PDB entry 1JV7 | X-ray diffraction, 2.25 A resolution | chain A

== Chain A ==
Molecule: Bacteriorhodopsin
Organism: Halobacterium salinarum
UniProt: P02945 (BACR_HALN1); residues 1-249 here correspond to UniProt positions 14-262 (UniProt number = residue number + 13)
Sequence (249 residues; each row starts with the number of its first residue):
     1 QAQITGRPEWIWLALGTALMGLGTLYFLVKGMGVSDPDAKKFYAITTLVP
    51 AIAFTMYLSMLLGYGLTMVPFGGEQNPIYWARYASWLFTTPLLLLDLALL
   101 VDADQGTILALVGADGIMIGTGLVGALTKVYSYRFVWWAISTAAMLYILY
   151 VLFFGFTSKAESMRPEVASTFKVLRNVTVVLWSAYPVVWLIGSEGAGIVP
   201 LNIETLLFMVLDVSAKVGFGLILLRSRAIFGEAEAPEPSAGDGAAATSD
Disordered / not traced: 1-8, 64-77, 233-249
Differences from the reference sequence: engineered mutation Ser-85 (Asp98 in P02945)
Curated features (UniProtKB/Swiss-Prot):
  - modified residue: Gln-1 (Pyrrolidone carboxylic acid), Lys-216 (N6-(retinylidene)lysine)
Glycans and other covalent adducts: retinal (RET) linked to Lys-216
Ligand contacts:
  - lipid fragment (LI1; 1-[2,6,10.14-tetramethyl-hexadecan-16-yl]-2-[2,10,14-trimethylhexadecan-16-yl]glycerol), molecule 1: Ile-52, Phe-54, Thr-55, Met-56, Leu-58, Ser-59, Ile-78, Trp-80, Ala-81, Ala-84, Phe-88
  - lipid fragment (LI1), molecule 2: Ile-117, Thr-121, Val-124, Trp-137, Ala-143, Ala-144, Tyr-147
  - lipid fragment (LI1), molecule 3: Tyr-131, Arg-134, Phe-135, Trp-138, Ala-139, Thr-142, Leu-190, Gly-195, Ala-196
  - lipid fragment (LI1), molecule 4: Tyr-131, Ser-132, Phe-135, Val-136
  - lipid fragment (LI1), molecule 5: Ala-143, Leu-146, Tyr-147, Tyr-150
  - lipid fragment (LI1), molecule 6: Lys-172, Val-173, Asn-176, Val-177, Val-180, Leu-181, Leu-211
  - lipid fragment (LI1), molecule 7: Ala-184, Val-187, Val-188, Ile-191, Ile-198, Val-199, Pro-200, Ile-203, Leu-207, Leu-211
  - retinal (RET): Tyr-83, Trp-86, Thr-89, Thr-90, Leu-93, Met-118, Ile-119, Gly-122, Trp-138, Ser-141, Thr-142, Met-145, Trp-182, Tyr-185, Pro-186, Trp-189, Asp-212, Ala-215

== Overview ==
Chain A binds 7 copies of lipid fragment. Covalently linked retinal: at Lys-216.
Chain A is Bacteriorhodopsin (Halobacterium salinarum); the structure, Bacteriorhodopsin O-like intermediate
state of the D85S mutant at 2.25 angstrom resolution, was determined by X-ray diffraction (same publication as
1JV6).
